Entry 1VZJ (X-ray diffraction, 2.35 A resolution); this record covers chains D and I of the 5 polymer chains in the assembly.

# Chain D
Name: Acetylcholinesterase
Notes: EC 3.1.1.7; fragment: c terminal tetramerization domain, residues 575-614
UniProtKB: P22303 (ACES_HUMAN); residues 1-40 here correspond to UniProt positions 575-614 (UniProt number = residue number + 574)
Chain sequence (40 residues; each row starts with the number of its first residue):
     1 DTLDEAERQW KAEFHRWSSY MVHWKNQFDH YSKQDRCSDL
Disordered / not traced: 33-40
Modified positions: Mse-21 (selenomethionine; parent Met)
Reported in the primary citation:
  - self-association interface (contacts with another copy of this molecule); pairs are residue here / residue on that copy: Tyr-20/Phe-14 (pi stacking)

# Chain I
Name: Acetylcholinesterase collagenic tail peptide
Notes: fragment: prad peptide, residues 53-67
UniProtKB: Q9Y215 (COLQ_HUMAN); residues 1-15 here correspond to UniProt positions 53-67 (UniProt number = residue number + 52)
Chain sequence (15 residues; row label = number of the first residue in the row):
     1 LLTPPPPPLF PPPFF
Reported in the primary citation:
  - disease-associated variants - P7Q: abolished binding to wt AChET (citing earlier work)

# Interface between chain D and chain I
Contacting residue pairs (22):
  Glu-7(D) / Phe-15(I)
  Trp-10(D) / Phe-10(I)
  Trp-10(D) / Pro-11(I)  hydrogen bond (side chain-backbone)
  Trp-10(D) / Pro-12(I)
  Trp-10(D) / Pro-13(I)
  Trp-10(D) / Phe-15(I)  hydrophobic
  Glu-13(D) / Phe-10(I)
  Phe-14(D) / Phe-10(I)  hydrophobic
  Trp-17(D) / Pro-7(I)
  Trp-17(D) / Pro-8(I)  hydrogen bond (side chain-backbone)
  Trp-17(D) / Leu-9(I)  hydrophobic
  Trp-17(D) / Phe-10(I)
  Mse-21(D) / Pro-6(I)  hydrophobic
  Mse-21(D) / Pro-7(I)
  Trp-24(D) / Thr-3(I)  hydrogen bond
  Trp-24(D) / Pro-4(I)  hydrogen bond (side chain-backbone)
  Trp-24(D) / Pro-5(I)  hydrogen bond (side chain-backbone)
  Trp-24(D) / Pro-6(I)
  Gln-27(D) / Thr-3(I)
  Phe-28(D) / Thr-3(I)
  Tyr-31(D) / Leu-1(I)  hydrogen bond (side chain-backbone)
  Tyr-31(D) / Leu-2(I)  hydrophobic
Also at the interface, not in a pair above, chain D (12 interface residues in all): Leu-3, Ala-6
Also at the interface, not in a pair above, chain I (15 interface residues in all): Phe-14
The authors on this interface:
  - pairs named by the authors: Mse-21(D)/Pro-7(I)
  - interface residues, chain D: Trp-24(D)

# Overview
The interface between chain D and chain I involves 12 residues on one side and 15 on the other; the contacts
include 6 hydrogen bonds. Polar pairs include Trp-10(D)/Pro-11(I), Trp-17(D)/Pro-8(I) and Trp-24(D)/Thr-3(I).
The paper describes a contact between Mse-21(D) and Pro-7(I). From the paper: P7Q of chain I abolishes binding
to wt AChET; the interface residue Trp-24(D).
Here chain D is Acetylcholinesterase and chain I is Acetylcholinesterase collagenic tail peptide. Entry 1VZJ
(Structure of the tetramerization domain of acetylcholinesterase: four-fold interaction of a WWW motif with a
left-handed ...) was determined by X-ray diffraction.
